4OKR - chain A; structure by X-ray diffraction, 2.60 A resolution.

# Chain A
Molecule: Micronemal protein MIC2
Organism: Toxoplasma gondii
Notes: fragment: mic2
Reference sequence: O00816 (O00816_TOXGO); residues 67-337 here = UniProt positions 67-337
Chain sequence (278 residues; row label = number of the first residue in the row):
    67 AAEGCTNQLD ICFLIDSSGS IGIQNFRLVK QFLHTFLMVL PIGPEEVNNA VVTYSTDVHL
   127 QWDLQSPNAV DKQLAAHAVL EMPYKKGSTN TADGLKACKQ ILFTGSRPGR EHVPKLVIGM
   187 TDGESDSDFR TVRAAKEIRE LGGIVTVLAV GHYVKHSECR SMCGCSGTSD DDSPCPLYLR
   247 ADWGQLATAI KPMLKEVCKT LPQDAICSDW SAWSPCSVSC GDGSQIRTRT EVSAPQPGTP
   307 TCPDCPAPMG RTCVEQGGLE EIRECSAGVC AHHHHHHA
Unresolved in the structure: 218-241, 283-288, 332-344
Sequence notes: engineered mutation Ala158 (Ser in O00816); expression tag (338-344)
Disulfide bonds: Cys71-Cys264, Cys78-Cys164, Cys273-Cys319, Cys282-Cys331, Cys308-Cys311
Covalently attached groups: alpha-D-mannopyranose (MAN) linked to Trp276
From the paper describing this entry:
  - binding site for alpha-D-mannopyranose: Trp276
  - contacts within the chain: Thr72-Pro268 (backbone contact), Thr72-Asp270 (hydrogen bond), Ser84-Ser86 (hydrogen bond), Ser86-Asp188 (hydrogen bond), Gly185-Phe195, Asp270-Arg317 (hydrogen bond)
  - conformationally variable residues (loop rearrangement): Ser86
  - post-translational modification sites: Trp276

# In short
Covalently linked alpha-D-mannopyranose: at Trp276. The paper reports a binding site for alpha-D-mannopyranose
at Trp276; a modification site at Trp276.
Chain A is Micronemal protein MIC2 (Toxoplasma gondii); the structure, Structures of Toxoplasma gondii MIC2,
was determined by X-ray diffraction, deposited together with 4OKU.
